6K8W - chains A and B; structure by X-ray diffraction, 3.17 A resolution.

== Chain A (and B) ==
Name: NAD-dependent epimerase/dehydratase:Short-chain dehydrogenase/reductase SDR
From: Porphyrobacter dokdonensis DSW-74
Notes: fragment: SDR N-domain; chain B of this document is another copy of the same molecule, construct and numbering; everything in this record applies to it too
UniProt: A0A1A7BFR5 (A0A1A7BFR5_9SPHN); numbering as in UniProt (aligned over 1-567)
Chain sequence (575 residues; row label = number of the first residue in the row):
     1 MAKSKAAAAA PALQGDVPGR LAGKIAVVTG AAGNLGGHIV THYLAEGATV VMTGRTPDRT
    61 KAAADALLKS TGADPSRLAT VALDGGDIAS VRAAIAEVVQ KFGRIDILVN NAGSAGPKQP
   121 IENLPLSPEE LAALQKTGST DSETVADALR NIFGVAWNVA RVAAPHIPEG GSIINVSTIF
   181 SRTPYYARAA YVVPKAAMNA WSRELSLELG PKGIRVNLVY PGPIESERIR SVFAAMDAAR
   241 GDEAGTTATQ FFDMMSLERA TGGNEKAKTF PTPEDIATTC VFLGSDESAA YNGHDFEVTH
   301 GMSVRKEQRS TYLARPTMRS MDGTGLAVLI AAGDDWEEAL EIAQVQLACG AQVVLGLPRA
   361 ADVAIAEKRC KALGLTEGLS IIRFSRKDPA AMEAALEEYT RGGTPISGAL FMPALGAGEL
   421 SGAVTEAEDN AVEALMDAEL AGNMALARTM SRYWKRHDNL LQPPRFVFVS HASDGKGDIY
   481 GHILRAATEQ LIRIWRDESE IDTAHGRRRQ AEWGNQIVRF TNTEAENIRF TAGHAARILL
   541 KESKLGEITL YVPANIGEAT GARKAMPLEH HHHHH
Disordered / not traced: 1-17, 563-575
Sequence notes: expression tag (568-575)
Ligand contacts: NADP (NAP; NADP nicotinamide-adenine-dinucleotide phosphate): Gly30, Ala32, Gly33, Asn34, Leu35, Gly36, Thr53, Gly54, Arg55, Thr56, Arg59, Leu83, Asp84, Gly85, Gly86, Asn111, Ala112, Gly113, Ser114, Arg150, Asn151, Val155, Val176, Ser177, Thr178, Phe180, Tyr191, Lys195, Pro221, Gly222, Pro223, Ile224

== Chain A / chain B interface ==
Residue-residue contacts (92; chain A residue first):
  Arg20(A) with Arg20(B); Glu287(B), salt bridge
  Glu169(A) with Ala260(B); Lys266(B)
  Arg203(A) with Ser303(B), hydrogen bond
  Leu207(A) with Ser256(B)
  Gly210(A) with Ser256(B); Leu257(B); Glu258(B), hydrogen bond (backbone-backbone)
  Pro211(A) with Ser256(B); Glu258(B); Lys266(B), hydrogen bond (backbone-side chain)
  Lys212(A) with Lys266(B)
  Gly213(A) with Leu257(B); Glu258(B); Lys266(B)
  Ser256(A) with Leu207(B); Gly210(B); Pro211(B); Asn292(B), hydrogen bond
  Leu257(A) with Gly210(B); Ala289(B); Asn292(B)
  Glu258(A) with Gly210(B); Pro211(B); Gly213(B)
  Arg259(A) with Ala289(B)
  Ala260(A) with Glu169(B)
  Lys266(A) with Glu169(B); Pro211(B), hydrogen bond (side chain-backbone); Lys212(B)
  Asp275(A) with Ala290(B)
  Thr278(A) with Glu287(B), hydrogen bond (side chain-backbone)
  Thr279(A) with Tyr291(B), hydrogen bond
  Phe282(A) with Phe282(B), hydrophobic
  Glu287(A) with Arg20(B), salt bridge; Thr278(B), hydrogen bond (backbone-side chain)
  Ala289(A) with Leu257(B); Arg259(B); Asp275(B)
  Ala290(A) with Leu257(B); Arg259(B); Asp275(B); Val298(B), hydrophobic; His300(B), hydrogen bond (backbone-backbone); Gly301(B)
  Tyr291(A) with Thr279(B), hydrogen bond; Phe296(B); Glu297(B); Val298(B)
  Asn292(A) with Ser256(B), hydrogen bond; Leu257(B); Gly301(B)
  His294(A) with Asp295(B), hydrogen bond (side chain-backbone); Phe296(B); Glu297(B)
  Asp295(A) with His294(B), hydrogen bond (backbone-side chain)
  Phe296(A) with Tyr291(B); His294(B)
  Glu297(A) with Tyr291(B); His294(B)
  Val298(A) with Ala290(B), hydrophobic; Tyr291(B)
  His300(A) with Ala290(B), hydrogen bond (backbone-backbone)
  Gly301(A) with Asn292(B)
  Ser303(A) with Arg203(B), hydrogen bond
  Lys306(A) with Lys306(B)
  Ser310(A) with Ser310(B); Thr311(B), hydrogen bond; Leu313(B)
  Thr311(A) with Ser310(B), hydrogen bond (backbone-side chain); Glu547(B), hydrogen bond
  Leu313(A) with Ser310(B); Tyr312(B), hydrophobic; Leu545(B), hydrophobic; Glu547(B); Leu550(B), hydrophobic
  Ala314(A) with Ala314(B), hydrophobic
  Arg537(A) with Leu313(B); Gly561(B)
  Glu542(A) with Gly561(B)
  Ser543(A) with Glu558(B); Thr560(B)
  Lys544(A) with Glu558(B), salt bridge
  Leu545(A) with Ala559(B)
  Glu547(A) with Thr311(B), hydrogen bond; Leu313(B)
  Leu550(A) with Leu313(B), hydrophobic
  Glu558(A) with Ser543(B); Lys544(B), hydrogen bond (backbone-backbone)
  Ala559(A) with Lys544(B); Leu545(B)
Also at the interface, not in a pair above, chain A (53 interface residues in all): Ser206, Ile214, Arg215, Lys268, Thr299, Tyr312, Lys541, Gly561
Also at the interface, not in a pair above, chain B (53 interface residues in all): Ser206, Ile214, Arg215, Pro271, Thr299, Lys541, Glu542

== Overview ==
The chain A/chain B interface involves 53 residues from each chain, with 20 hydrogen bonds and 3 salt bridges.
Polar pairs include Arg20(A)-Glu287(B), Lys544(A)-Glu558(B) and Arg203(A)-Ser303(B). Ligands of chain A: NADP.
Chain A and chain B are both NAD-dependent epimerase/dehydratase:Short-chain dehydrogenase/reductase SDR
(Porphyrobacter dokdonensis DSW-74); the structure, Crystal structure of N-domain with NADP of baterial
malonyl-CoA reductase, was determined by X-ray diffraction together with 6K8S, 6K8T, 6K8U and 6K8V from the
same study.
